Entry 1C0U (X-ray diffraction, 2.52 A resolution); this record covers chains A and B.

# Chain A
Protein: HIV-1 reverse transcriptase (A-chain)
From: Human immunodeficiency virus 1
Notes: EC 2.7.7.49; fragment: p66
UniProtKB: P04585 (POL_HV1H2); residues 1-560 here correspond to UniProt positions 587-1146 (UniProt number = residue number + 586)
Sequence (560 residues; numbered 1 to 560; the number before each row is that of its first residue):
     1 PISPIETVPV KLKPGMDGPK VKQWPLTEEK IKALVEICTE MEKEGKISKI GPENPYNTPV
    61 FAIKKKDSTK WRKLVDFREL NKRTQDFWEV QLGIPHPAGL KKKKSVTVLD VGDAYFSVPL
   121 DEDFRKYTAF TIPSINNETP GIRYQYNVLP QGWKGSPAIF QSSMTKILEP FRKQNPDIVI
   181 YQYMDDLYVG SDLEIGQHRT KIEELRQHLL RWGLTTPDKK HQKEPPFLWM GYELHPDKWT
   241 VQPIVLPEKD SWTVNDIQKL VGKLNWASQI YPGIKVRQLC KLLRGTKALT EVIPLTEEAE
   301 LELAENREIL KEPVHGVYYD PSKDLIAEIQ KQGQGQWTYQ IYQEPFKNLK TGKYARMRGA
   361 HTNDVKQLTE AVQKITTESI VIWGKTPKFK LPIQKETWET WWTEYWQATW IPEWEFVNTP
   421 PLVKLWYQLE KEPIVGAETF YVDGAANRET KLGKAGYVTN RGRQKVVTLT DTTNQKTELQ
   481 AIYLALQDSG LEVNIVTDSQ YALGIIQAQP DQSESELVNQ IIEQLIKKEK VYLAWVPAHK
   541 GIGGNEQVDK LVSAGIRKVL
Unresolved in the structure: 540-560
Modified residues: Cys280 (3-sulfinoalanine; CSD)
Curated features (UniProtKB/Swiss-Prot):
  - binding site (Mg(2+)): Asp186
  - site: Trp402 (Essential for RT p66/p51 heterodimerization)
Small-molecule neighbours: bm +50.0934 (BM5; (R)-(+) 5(9bh)-oxo-9b-phenyl-2,3-dihydrothiazolo[2,3-a]isoindol-3-carboxylic acid methyl ester): Pro95, Leu100, Lys101, Lys103, Val106, Val179, Ile180, Tyr181, Tyr188, Val189, Gly190, Trp229, Leu234, His235, Pro236, Tyr318

# Chain B
Protein: HIV-1 reverse transcriptase (B-chain)
From: Human immunodeficiency virus 1
Notes: EC 2.7.7.49; fragment: p51
UniProtKB: P04585 (POL_HV1H2); residues 1-440 here correspond to UniProt positions 587-1026 (UniProt number = residue number + 586)
Sequence (440 residues; numbered 1 to 440; the number before each row is that of its first residue):
     1 PISPIETVPV KLKPGMDGPK VKQWPLTEEK IKALVEICTE MEKEGKISKI GPENPYNTPV
    61 FAIKKKDSTK WRKLVDFREL NKRTQDFWEV QLGIPHPAGL KKKKSVTVLD VGDAYFSVPL
   121 DEDFRKYTAF TIPSINNETP GIRYQYNVLP QGWKGSPAIF QSSMTKILEP FRKQNPDIVI
   181 YQYMDDLYVG SDLEIGQHRT KIEELRQHLL RWGLTTPDKK HQKEPPFLWM GYELHPDKWT
   241 VQPIVLPEKD SWTVNDIQKL VGKLNWASQI YPGIKVRQLC KLLRGTKALT EVIPLTEEAE
   301 LELAENREIL KEPVHGVYYD PSKDLIAEIQ KQGQGQWTYQ IYQEPFKNLK TGKYARMRGA
   361 HTNDVKQLTE AVQKITTESI VIWGKTPKFK LPIQKETWET WWTEYWQATW IPEWEFVNTP
   421 PLVKLWYQLE KEPIVGAETF
Unresolved in the structure: 1-5, 88-92, 216-231
Curated features (UniProtKB/Swiss-Prot):
  - binding site (Mg(2+)): Asp186
  - site: Trp402 (Essential for RT p66/p51 heterodimerization)

# Chain A / chain B interface
Residue-residue contacts (107; chain A residue first):
  Val8(A) - Pro52(B)  hydrophobic
  Val8(A) - Glu53(B)
  Pro9(A) - Glu53(B)
  Gln85(A) - Glu53(B)  hydrogen bond (side chain-backbone)
  Asp86(A) - Lys20(B)  salt bridge
  Asp86(A) - Pro55(B)
  Phe87(A) - Pro52(B)
  Phe87(A) - Pro55(B)
  Trp88(A) - Pro52(B)  hydrogen bond (backbone-backbone)
  Trp88(A) - Asn54(B)
  Trp88(A) - Pro55(B)
  Trp88(A) - Tyr56(B)
  Trp88(A) - Asn57(B)
  Trp88(A) - Thr131(B)
  Trp88(A) - Arg143(B)
  Gln91(A) - Asn137(B)  hydrogen bond (side chain-backbone)
  Gln91(A) - Thr139(B)  hydrogen bond (side chain-backbone)
  Gln91(A) - Pro140(B)
  Gly93(A) - Asn137(B)  hydrogen bond (backbone-side chain)
  Ile94(A) - Asn136(B)
  Ile94(A) - Asn137(B)  hydrogen bond (backbone-side chain)
  Pro95(A) - Asn136(B)
  Pro95(A) - Asn137(B)
  His96(A) - Asn136(B)  hydrogen bond (backbone-side chain)
  Gly99(A) - Asn136(B)
  Gly99(A) - Glu138(B)
  Leu100(A) - Asn136(B)
  Leu100(A) - Glu138(B)
  Ala158(A) - Pro52(B)
  Gln161(A) - Pro140(B)
  Ser162(A) - Pro52(B)
  Tyr181(A) - Glu138(B)
  Lys366(A) - Gln394(B)  hydrogen bond
  Glu370(A) - Gln394(B)
  Gln373(A) - Glu396(B)
  Gln373(A) - Thr400(B)
  Thr376(A) - Trp401(B)
  Thr377(A) - Thr400(B)
  Ile380(A) - Pro25(B)  hydrophobic
  Ile380(A) - Leu26(B)
  Ile380(A) - Thr27(B)
  Val381(A) - Pro25(B)  hydrophobic
  Val381(A) - Ile135(B)
  Val381(A) - Asn136(B)  hydrogen bond (backbone-backbone)
  Ile382(A) - Ile135(B)
  Ile382(A) - Asn136(B)
  Trp383(A) - Ile135(B)
  Gly384(A) - Thr27(B)
  Gly384(A) - Glu28(B)  hydrogen bond (backbone-backbone)
  Gly384(A) - Ile135(B)
  Trp402(A) - Lys331(B)  hydrogen bond (backbone-side chain)
  Trp402(A) - His361(B)
  Trp402(A) - Thr362(B)
  Trp402(A) - Asn363(B)
  Trp402(A) - Asp364(B)
  Thr403(A) - Gly333(B)
  Thr403(A) - Gln334(B)  hydrogen bond (backbone-backbone)
  Glu404(A) - Gly333(B)
  Glu404(A) - Gln334(B)
  Tyr405(A) - Lys331(B)  hydrogen bond (backbone-side chain)
  Trp406(A) - Lys331(B)
  Trp406(A) - Val417(B)
  Trp406(A) - Asn418(B)
  Trp406(A) - Thr419(B)
  Gln407(A) - Lys331(B)  hydrogen bond (backbone-side chain)
  Gln407(A) - Asp364(B)
  Gln407(A) - Pro392(B)
  Gln407(A) - Ile393(B)
  Gln407(A) - Gln394(B)
  Ala408(A) - Trp337(B)  hydrophobic
  Ala408(A) - Asp364(B)
  Ala408(A) - Pro392(B)  hydrogen bond (backbone-backbone)
  Ala408(A) - Ile393(B)
  Thr409(A) - Asp364(B)  hydrogen bond (backbone-side chain)
  Trp410(A) - Thr362(B)  hydrogen bond (side chain-backbone)
  Trp410(A) - Asn363(B)
  Trp410(A) - Val365(B)  hydrophobic
  Trp410(A) - Trp401(B)
  Trp410(A) - Tyr405(B)
  Pro412(A) - Trp401(B)  hydrophobic
  Glu432(A) - Lys259(B)  salt bridge
  Pro433(A) - Asn255(B)
  Pro433(A) - Thr290(B)
  Val435(A) - Thr290(B)
  Thr439(A) - Lys287(B)
  Thr439(A) - Ala288(B)
  Thr439(A) - Leu289(B)  hydrogen bond (side chain-backbone)
  Tyr441(A) - Val254(B)
  Tyr441(A) - Gln258(B)  hydrogen bond
  Tyr441(A) - Gly285(B)
  Tyr441(A) - Thr286(B)
  Tyr441(A) - Lys287(B)  hydrogen bond (side chain-backbone)
  Val458(A) - Thr286(B)
  Asn460(A) - Thr286(B)
  Asn460(A) - Lys287(B)
  Asn460(A) - Ala288(B)
  Val496(A) - Leu289(B)  hydrophobic
  Leu503(A) - Pro421(B)  hydrophobic
  Gln507(A) - Thr419(B)
  Gln507(A) - Pro421(B)
  Tyr532(A) - Asn255(B)  hydrogen bond
  Tyr532(A) - Lys259(B)
  Tyr532(A) - Leu289(B)  hydrophobic
  Trp535(A) - Leu422(B)  hydrophobic
  Val536(A) - Gln258(B)
  Pro537(A) - Gly262(B)
  Pro537(A) - Asn265(B)
Other interface residues (no listed pair), chain A (60 interface residues in all): Lys11, Lys101, Ile159, Thr165, Ile180, Ile434, Thr459, Asn494, Ala534
Other interface residues (no listed pair), chain B (58 interface residues in all): Lys126, Val261, Gln332, Leu368, Thr397, Pro420

# In short
60 residues of chain A and 58 residues of chain B are in contact; the contacts include 21 hydrogen bonds and 2
salt bridges. Among the polar pairs are Asp86(A)-Lys20(B), Glu432(A)-Lys259(B) and Gln85(A)-Glu53(B). Ligands
of chain A: bm +50.0934.
Here chain A is HIV-1 reverse transcriptase (A-chain) and chain B is HIV-1 reverse transcriptase (B-chain),
both from Human immunodeficiency virus 1. Entry 1C0U (Crystal structure of HIV-1 reverse transcriptase in
complex with bm+50.0934) was determined by X-ray diffraction (same publication as 1C0T).
